Entry 6J6H (electron microscopy, 3.60 A resolution); this record covers chains C and D of the 41 polymer chains in the assembly.

Chain C:
Molecule: Pre-mRNA-splicing factor SNU114
Source organism: Saccharomyces cerevisiae (strain ATCC 204508 / S288c)
UniProt: P36048 (SN114_YEAST); residue numbers follow UniProt; this construct covers 1-1008
Sequence (1008 residues; numbered 1 to 1008; the number before each row is that of its first residue):
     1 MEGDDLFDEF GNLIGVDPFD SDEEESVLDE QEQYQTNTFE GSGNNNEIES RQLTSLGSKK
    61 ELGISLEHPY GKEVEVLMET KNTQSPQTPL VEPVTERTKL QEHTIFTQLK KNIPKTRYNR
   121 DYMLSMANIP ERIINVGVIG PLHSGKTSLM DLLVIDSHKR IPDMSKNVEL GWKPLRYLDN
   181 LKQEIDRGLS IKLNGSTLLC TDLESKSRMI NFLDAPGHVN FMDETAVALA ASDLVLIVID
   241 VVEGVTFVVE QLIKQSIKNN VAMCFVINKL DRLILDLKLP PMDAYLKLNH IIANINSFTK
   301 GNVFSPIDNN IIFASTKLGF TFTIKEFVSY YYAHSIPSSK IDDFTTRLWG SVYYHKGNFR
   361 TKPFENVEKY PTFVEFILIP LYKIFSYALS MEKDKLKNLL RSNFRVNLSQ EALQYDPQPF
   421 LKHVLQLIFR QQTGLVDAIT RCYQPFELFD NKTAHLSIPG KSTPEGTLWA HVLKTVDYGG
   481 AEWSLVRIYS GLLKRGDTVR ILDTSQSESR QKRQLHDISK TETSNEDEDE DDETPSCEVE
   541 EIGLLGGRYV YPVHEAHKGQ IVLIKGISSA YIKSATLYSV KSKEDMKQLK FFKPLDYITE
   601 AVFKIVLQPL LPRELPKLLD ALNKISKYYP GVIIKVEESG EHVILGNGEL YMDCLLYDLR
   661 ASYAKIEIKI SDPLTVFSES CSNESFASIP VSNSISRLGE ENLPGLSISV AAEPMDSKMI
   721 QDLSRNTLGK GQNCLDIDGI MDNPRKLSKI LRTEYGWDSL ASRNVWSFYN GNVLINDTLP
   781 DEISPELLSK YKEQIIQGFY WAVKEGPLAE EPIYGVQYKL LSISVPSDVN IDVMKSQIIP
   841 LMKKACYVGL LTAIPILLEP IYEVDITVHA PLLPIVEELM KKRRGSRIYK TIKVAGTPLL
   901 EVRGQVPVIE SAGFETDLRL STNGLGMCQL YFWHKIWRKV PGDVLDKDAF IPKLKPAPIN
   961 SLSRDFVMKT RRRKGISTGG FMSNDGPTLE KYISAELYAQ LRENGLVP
Not modelled in the structure: 1-66, 518-529, 686-695
Curated features (UniProtKB/Swiss-Prot):
  - region: Gly-140 to Thr-147 (G1), Gly-188 to Lys-192 (G2), Asp-214 to Gly-217 (G3), Asn-268 to Asp-271 (G4), Ser-315 to Lys-317 (G5)
  - binding site (GTP): Gly-140 to Thr-147, Asp-214 to His-218, Asn-268 to Asp-271
  - modified residue: Ser-85 (Phosphoserine), Thr-88 (Phosphothreonine)
Bound ions: Mg2+: Thr-147, Ser-190 (together with GTP)
Small-molecule neighbours: GTP (guanosine-5'-triphosphate): Pro-141, Leu-142, His-143, Ser-144, Gly-145, Lys-146, Thr-147, Ser-148, Pro-174, Arg-176, Asp-179, Leu-189, Ser-190, Asp-214, Ala-215, Pro-216, Gly-217, Asn-268, Lys-269, Asp-271, Arg-272, Ser-315, Thr-316, Lys-317

Chain D:
Molecule: U5 snRNA
Source organism: Saccharomyces cerevisiae S288c
Sequence (214 nucleotides; row label = number of the first residue in the row):
     1 AAGCAGCUUU ACAGAUCAAU GGCGGAGGGA GGUCAACAUC AAGAACUGUG GGCCUUUUAU
    61 UGCCUAUAGA ACUUAUAACG AACAUGGUUC UUGCCUUUUA CCAGAACCAU CCGGGUGUUG
   121 UCUCCAUAGA AACAGGUAAA GCUGUCCGUU ACUGUGGGCU UGCCAUAUUU UUUGGAACUU
   181 UUCUGCCCUU UUUCUCAAUG AGUAAGGAGG GCGU
Not modelled in the structure: 56-59, 184-214

How chain C and chain D interact:
Contacting residue pairs - 40 pairs, chain C then chain D:
  Arg-97(C) / G43(D)  salt bridge to the phosphate
  Thr-98(C) / G43(D)  sugar contact
  Lys-99(C) / A42(D)  phosphate contact
  Lys-99(C) / G43(D)  salt bridge to the phosphate
  Lys-99(C) / A44(D)  phosphate contact
  Leu-100(C) / A44(D)  hydrogen bond to the phosphate
  Gln-101(C) / A44(D)  hydrogen bond to the phosphate
  Gln-101(C) / A75(D)  base contact
  Gln-101(C) / A77(D)  base contact
  Ile-105(C) / A75(D)  base contact
  Phe-106(C) / A44(D)  sugar contact
  Phe-106(C) / A45(D)  phosphate contact
  Thr-107(C) / A44(D)  sugar contact
  Thr-107(C) / A45(D)  hydrogen bond to the phosphate
  Gln-108(C) / G43(D)  hydrogen bond to the sugar
  Gln-108(C) / A45(D)  hydrogen bond to the phosphate
  Leu-109(C) / G43(D)  base contact
  Leu-109(C) / A45(D)  phosphate contact
  Lys-110(C) / U65(D)  salt bridge to the phosphate
  Asn-112(C) / A45(D)  phosphate contact
  Asn-112(C) / C46(D)  base contact
  Arg-160(C) / A70(D)  hydrogen bond to the base
  Arg-160(C) / A71(D)  salt bridge to the phosphate
  Pro-162(C) / A44(D)  base contact
  Asp-163(C) / A44(D)  base contact
  Ser-165(C) / A75(D)  phosphate contact
  Lys-166(C) / C72(D)  salt bridge to the phosphate
  Lys-166(C) / U73(D)  salt bridge to the phosphate
  Asn-167(C) / A75(D)  phosphate contact
  Lys-173(C) / A75(D)  salt bridge to the phosphate
  Lys-173(C) / U76(D)  salt bridge to the phosphate
  Arg-176(C) / U76(D)  salt bridge to the phosphate
  His-334(C) / A1(D)  hydrogen bond to the base
  His-334(C) / C163(D)  base contact
  Ser-335(C) / A1(D)  base contact
  Pro-337(C) / A165(D)  phosphate contact
  Ser-338(C) / C163(D)  sugar contact
  Ser-338(C) / A165(D)  phosphate contact
  Ser-402(C) / A1(D)  sugar contact
  Arg-405(C) / A1(D)  hydrogen bond to the phosphate
Interface residues without a listed pair, chain C (29 interface residues in all): Lys-111, Lys-182, Ile-185
Interface residues without a listed pair, chain D (19 interface residues in all): U47, U74, C164

In short:
The interface between chain C and chain D involves 29 residues on one side and 19 on the other, with 8
hydrogen bonds and 9 salt bridges. Among the polar pairs are Arg-160(C)/A70(D), His-334(C)/A1(D) and
Gln-108(C)/G43(D). Chain C binds GTP.
Chain C is Pre-mRNA-splicing factor SNU114 (Saccharomyces cerevisiae (strain ATCC 204508 / S288c)) and chain D
is U5 snRNA (Saccharomyces cerevisiae S288c); the structure, Cryo-EM structure of the yeast B*-a1 complex at
an average resolution of 3.6 angstrom, was determined by electron microscopy (same publication as 6J6G, 6J6N
and 6J6Q).
